9E28 - chains B and e of the 16 polymer chains in the assembly; structure by electron microscopy, 4.40 A resolution (low resolution: residue-level contacts below are approximate; hydrogen-bond / salt-bridge calls are withheld).

== Chain B ==
Name: Cytoplasmic dynein 1 light intermediate chain 2
Source organism: Homo sapiens
UniProt: O43237 (DC1L2_HUMAN); numbering as in UniProt (aligned over 1-492)
Amino-acid sequence (492 residues; each row starts with the number of its first residue):
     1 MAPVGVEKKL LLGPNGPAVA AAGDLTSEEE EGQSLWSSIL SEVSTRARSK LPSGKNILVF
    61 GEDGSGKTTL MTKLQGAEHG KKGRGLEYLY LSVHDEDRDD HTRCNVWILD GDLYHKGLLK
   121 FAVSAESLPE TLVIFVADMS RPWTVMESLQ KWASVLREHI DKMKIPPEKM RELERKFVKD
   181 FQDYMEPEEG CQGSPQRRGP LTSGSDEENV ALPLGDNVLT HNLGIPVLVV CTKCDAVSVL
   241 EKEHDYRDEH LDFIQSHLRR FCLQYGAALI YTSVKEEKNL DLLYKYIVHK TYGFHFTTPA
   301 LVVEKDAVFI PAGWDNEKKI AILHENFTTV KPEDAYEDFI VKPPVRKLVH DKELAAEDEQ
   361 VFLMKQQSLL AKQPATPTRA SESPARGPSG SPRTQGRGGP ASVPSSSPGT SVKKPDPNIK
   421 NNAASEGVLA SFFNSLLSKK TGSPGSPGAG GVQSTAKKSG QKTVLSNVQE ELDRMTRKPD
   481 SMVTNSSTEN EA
Not modelled in the structure: 1-26, 189-211, 374-492
Curated features (UniProtKB/Swiss-Prot):
  - binding site (ATP): Gly61 to Thr68
  - modified residue: Ser194 (Phosphoserine), Ser383 (Phosphoserine), Ser391 (Phosphoserine), Arg397 (Omega-N-methylarginine), Thr441 (Phosphothreonine), Ser443 (Phosphoserine), Ser446 (Phosphoserine)

== Chain e ==
Name: Cytoplasmic dynein 1 heavy chain 1
Source organism: Homo sapiens
UniProt: Q14204 (DYHC1_HUMAN); numbering as in UniProt (aligned over 2-4646)
Amino-acid sequence (4843 residues; numbered -196 to 4646; the number before each row is that of its first residue; numbers below 1 keep their minus sign (Gly-196 is residue -196)):
  -196 GDYDIPTTEN LYFQGDKDCE MKRTTLDSPL GKLELSGCEQ GLHRIIFLGK GTSAADAVEV
  -136 PAPAAVLGGP EPLMQATAWL NAYFHQPEAI EEFPVPALHH PVFQQESFTR QVLWKLLKVV
   -76 KFGEVISYSH LAALAGNPAA TAAVKTALSG NPVPILIPCH RVVQGDLDVG GYEGGLAVKE
   -16 WLLAHEGHRL GKPGLGGSSE PGGGGGEDGS AGLEVSAVQN VADVSVLQKH LRKLVPLLLE
    44 DGGEAPAALE AALEEKSALE QMRKFLSDPQ VHTVLVERST LKEDVGDEGE EEKEFISYNI
   104 NIDIHYGVKS NSLAFIKRTP VIDADKPVSS QLRVLTLSED SPYETLHSFI SNAVAPFFKS
   164 YIRESGKADR DGDKMAPSVE KKIAELEMGL LHLQQNIEIP EISLPIHPMI TNVAKQCYER
   224 GEKPKVTDFG DKVEDPTFLN QLQSGVNRWI REIQKVTKLD RDPASGTALQ EISFWLNLER
   284 ALYRIQEKRE SPEVLLTLDI LKHGKRFHAT VSFDTDTGLK QALETVNDYN PLMKDFPLND
   344 LLSATELDKI RQALVAIFTH LRKIRNTKYP IQRALRLVEA ISRDLSSQLL KVLGTRKLMH
   404 VAYEEFEKVM VACFEVFQTW DDEYEKLQVL LRDIVKRKRE ENLKMVWRIN PAHRKLQARL
   464 DQMRKFRRQH EQLRAVIVRV LRPQVTAVAQ QNQGEVPEPQ DMKVAEVLFD AADANAIEEV
   524 NLAYENVKEV DGLDVSKEGT EAWEAAMKRY DERIDRVETR ITARLRDQLG TAKNANEMFR
   584 IFSRFNALFV RPHIRGAIRE YQTQLIQRVK DDIESLHDKF KVQYPQSQAC KMSHVRDLPP
   644 VSGSIIWAKQ IDRQLTAYMK RVEDVLGKGW ENHVEGQKLK QDGDSFRMKL NTQEIFDDWA
   704 RKVQQRNLGV SGRIFTIEST RVRGRTGNVL KLKVNFLPEI ITLSKEVRNL KWLGFRVPLA
   764 IVNKAHQANQ LYPFAISLIE SVRTYERTCE KVEERNTISL LVAGLKKEVQ ALIAEGIALV
   824 WESYKLDPYV QRLAETVFNF QEKVDDLLII EEKIDLEVRS LETCMYDHKT FSEILNRVQK
   884 AVDDLNLHSY SNLPIWVNKL DMEIERILGV RLQAGLRAWT QVLLGQAEDK AEVDMDTDAP
   944 QVSHKPGGEP KIKNVVHELR ITNQVIYLNP PIEECRYKLY QEMFAWKMVV LSLPRIQSQR
  1004 YQVGVHYELT EEEKFYRNAL TRMPDGPVAL EESYSAVMGI VSEVEQYVKV WLQYQCLWDM
  1064 QAENIYNRLG EDLNKWQALL VQIRKARGTF DNAETKKEFG PVVIDYGKVQ SKVNLKYDSW
  1124 HKEVLSKFGQ MLGSNMTEFH SQISKSRQEL EQHSVDTAST SDAVTFITYV QSLKRKIKQF
  1184 EKQVELYRNG QRLLEKQRFQ FPPSWLYIDN IEGEWGAFND IMRRKDSAIQ QQVANLQMKI
  1244 VQEDRAVESR TTDLLTDWEK TKPVTGNLRP EEALQALTIY EGKFGRLKDD REKCAKAKEA
  1304 LELTDTGLLS GSEERVQVAL EELQDLKGVW SELSKVWEQI DQMKEQPWVS VQPRKLRQNL
  1364 DALLNQLKSF PARLRQYASY EFVQRLLKGY MKINMLVIEL KSEALKDRHW KQLMKRLHVN
  1424 WVVSELTLGQ IWDVDLQKNE AIVKDVLLVA QGEMALEEFL KQIREVWNTY ELDLVNYQNK
  1484 CRLIRGWDDL FNKVKEHINS VSAMKLSPYY KVFEEDALSW EDKLNRIMAL FDVWIDVQRR
  1544 WVYLEGIFTG SADIKHLLPV ETQRFQSIST EFLALMKKVS KSPLVMDVLN IQGVQRSLER
  1604 LADLLGKIQK ALGEYLERER SSFPRFYFVG DEDLLEIIGN SKNVAKLQKH FKKMFAGVSS
  1664 IILNEDNSVV LGISSREGEE VMFKTPVSIT EHPKINEWLT LVEKEMRVTL AKLLAESVTE
  1724 VEIFGKATSI DPNTYITWID KYQAQLVVLS AQIAWSENVE TALSSMGGGG DAAPLHSVLS
  1784 NVEVTLNVLA DSVLMEQPPL RRRKLEHLIT ELVHQRDVTR SLIKSKIDNA KSFEWLSQMR
  1844 FYFDPKQTDV LQQLSIQMAN AKFNYGFEYL GVQDKLVQTP LTDRCYLTMT QALEARLGGS
  1904 PFGPAGTGKT ESVKALGHQL GRFVLVFNCD ETFDFQAMGR IFVGLCQVGA WGCFDEFNRL
  1964 EERMLSAVSQ QVQCIQEALR EHSNPNYDKT SAPITCELLN KQVKVSPDMA IFITMNPGYA
  2024 GRSNLPDNLK KLFRSLAMTK PDRQLIAQVM LYSQGFRTAE VLANKIVPFF KLCDEQLSSQ
  2084 SHYDFGLRAL KSVLVSAGNV KRERIQKIKR EKEERGEAVD EGEIAENLPE QEILIQSVCE
  2144 TMVPKLVAED IPLLFSLLSD VFPGVQYHRG EMTALREELK KVCQEMYLTY GDGEEVGGMW
  2204 VEKVLQLYQI TQINHGLMMV GPSGSGKSMA WRVLLKALER LEGVEGVAHI IDPKAISKDH
  2264 LYGTLDPNTR EWTDGLFTHV LRKIIDSVRG ELQKRQWIVF DGDVDPEWVE NLNSVLDDNK
  2324 LLTLPNGERL SLPPNVRIMF EVQDLKYATL ATVSRCGMVW FSEDVLSTDM IFNNFLARLR
  2384 SIPLDEGEDE AQRRRKGKED EGEEAASPML QIQRDAATIM QPYFTSNGLV TKALEHAFQL
  2444 EHIMDLTRLR CLGSLFSMLH QACRNVAQYN ANHPDFPMQI EQLERYIQRY LVYAILWSLS
  2504 GDSRLKMRAE LGEYIRRITT VPLPTAPNIP IIDYEVSISG EWSPWQAKVP QIEVETHKVA
  2564 APDVVVPTLD TVRHEALLYT WLAEHKPLVL CGPPGSGKTM TLFSALRALP DMEVVGLNFS
  2624 SATTPELLLK TFDHYCEYRR TPNGVVLAPV QLGKWLVLFC DEINLPDMDK YGTQRVISFI
  2684 RQMVEHGGFY RTSDQTWVKL ERIQFVGACN PPTDPGRKPL SHRFLRHVPV VYVDYPGPAS
  2744 LTQIYGTFNR AMLRLIPSLR TYAEPLTAAM VEFYTMSQER FTQDTQPHYI YSPREMTRWV
  2804 RGIFEALRPL ETLPVEGLIR IWAHEALRLF QDRLVEDEER RWTDENIDTV ALKHFPNIDR
  2864 EKAMSRPILY SNWLSKDYIP VDQEELRDYV KARLKVFYEE ELDVPLVLFN EVLDHVLRID
  2924 RIFRQPQGHL LLIGVSGAGK TTLSRFVAWM NGLSVYQIKV HRKYTGEDFD EDLRTVLRRS
  2984 GCKNEKIAFI MDESNVLDSG FLERMNTLLA NGEVPGLFEG DEYATLMTQC KEGAQKEGLM
  3044 LDSHEELYKW FTSQVIRNLH VVFTMNPSSE GLKDRAATSP ALFNRCVLNW FGDWSTEALY
  3104 QVGKEFTSKM DLEKPNYIVP DYMPVVYDKL PQPPSHREAI VNSCVFVHQT LHQANARLAK
  3164 RGGRTMAITP RHYLDFINHY ANLFHEKRSE LEEQQMHLNV GLRKIKETVD QVEELRRDLR
  3224 IKSQELEVKN AAANDKLKKM VKDQQEAEKK KVMSQEIQEQ LHKQQEVIAD KQMSVKEDLD
  3284 KVEPAVIEAQ NAVKSIKKQH LVEVRSMANP PAAVKLALES ICLLLGESTT DWKQIRSIIM
  3344 RENFIPTIVN FSAEEISDAI REKMKKNYMS NPSYNYEIVN RASLACGPMV KWAIAQLNYA
  3404 DMLKRVEPLR NELQKLEDDA KDNQQKANEV EQMIRDLEAS IARYKEEYAV LISEAQAIKA
  3464 DLAAVEAKVN RSTALLKSLS AERERWEKTS ETFKNQMSTI AGDCLLSAAF IAYAGYFDQQ
  3524 MRQNLFTTWS HHLQQANIQF RTDIARTEYL SNADERLRWQ ASSLPADDLC TENAIMLKRF
  3584 NRYPLIIDPS GQATEFIMNE YKDRKITRTS FLDDAFRKNL ESALRFGNPL LVQDVESYDP
  3644 VLNPVLNREV RRTGGRVLIT LGDQDIDLSP SFVIFLSTRD PTVEFPPDLC SRVTFVNFTV
  3704 TRSSLQSQCL NEVLKAERPD VDEKRSDLLK LQGEFQLRLR QLEKSLLQAL NEVKGRILDD
  3764 DTIITTLENL KREAAEVTRK VEETDIVMQE VETVSQQYLP LSTACSSIYF TMESLKQIHF
  3824 LYQYSLQFFL DIYHNVLYEN PNLKGVTDHT QRLSIITKDL FQVAFNRVAR GMLHQDHITF
  3884 AMLLARIKLK GTVGEPTYDA EFQHFLRGNE IVLSAGSTPR IQGLTVEQAE AVVRLSCLPA
  3944 FKDLIAKVQA DEQFGIWLDS SSPEQTVPYL WSEETPATPI GQAIHRLLLI QAFRPDRLLA
  4004 MAHMFVSTNL GESFMSIMEQ PLDLTHIVGT EVKPNTPVLM CSVPGYDASG HVEDLAAEQN
  4064 TQITSIAIGS AEGFNQADKA INTAVKSGRW VMLKNVHLAP GWLMQLEKKL HSLQPHACFR
  4124 LFLTMEINPK VPVNLLRAGR IFVFEPPPGV KANMLRTFSS IPVSRICKSP NERARLYFLL
  4184 AWFHAIIQER LRYAPLGWSK KYEFGESDLR SACDTVDTWL DDTAKGRQNI SPDKIPWSAL
  4244 KTLMAQSIYG GRVDNEFDQR LLNTFLERLF TTRSFDSEFK LACKVDGHKD IQMPDGIRRE
  4304 EFVQWVELLP DTQTPSWLGL PNNAERVLLT TQGVDMISKM LKMQMLEDED DLAYAETEKK
  4364 TRTDSTSDGR PAWMRTLHTT ASNWLHLIPQ TLSHLKRTVE NIKDPLFRFF EREVKMGAKL
  4424 LQDVRQDLAD VVQVCEGKKK QTNYLRTLIN ELVKGILPRS WSHYTVPAGM TVIQWVSDFS
  4484 ERIKQLQNIS LAAASGGAKE LKNIHVCLGG LFVPEAYITA TRQYVAQANS WSLEELCLEV
  4544 NVTTSQGATL DACSFGVTGL KLQGATCNNN KLSLSNAIST ALPLTQLRWV KQTNTEKKAS
  4604 VVTLPVYLNF TRADLIFTVD FEIATKEDPR SFYERGVAVL CTE
Not modelled in the structure: -196 to 209, 489-511, 928-947, 1405-4646
Differences from the reference sequence: expression tag (-196 to 1)
Curated features (UniProtKB/Swiss-Prot):
  - binding site (ATP): Gly1906 to Thr1913, Gly2224 to Ser2231, Gly2595 to Thr2602, Gly2937 to Thr2944
  - modified residue: Ser2 (N-acetylserine), Ser70 (Phosphoserine), Lys1125 (N6-acetyllysine), Ser1230 (Phosphoserine), Lys3480 (N6-acetyllysine), Ser4162 (Phosphoserine), Lys4283 (N6-acetyllysine), Thr4366 (Phosphothreonine), Ser4368 (Phosphoserine)
  - natural variant: Glu94 (E94K: Found in a patient with spinal muscular atrophy; uncertain significance), Lys129 (K129I: In CDCBM13), Arg264 (R264L: In SMALED1), His306 (H306R: In CMT2O and SMALED1), Ile584 (I584L: In SMALED1), Arg598 (R598C: In CMT2O and SMALED1), Thr659 to Met662 (deletion: In CDCBM13), Lys671 (K671E: In SMALED1), Pro776 (P776L: In SMALED1), Tyr970 (Y970C: In SMALED1), Gly1132 (G1132E: In SMALED1), Gln1194 (Q1194R: In CMT2O), 9 further natural variant entries in UniProt

== Interface between chain B and chain e ==
Pairs across the interface - 7 pairs, chain B then chain e:
  Glu29(B) - Ala1081(e)
  Glu29(B) - Val1084(e)
  Glu29(B) - Gln1085(e)
  Glu30(B) - Gln1085(e)
  Leu354(B) - Asn895(e)
  Ala356(B) - Ala806(e)
  Ala356(B) - Lys810(e)
Also at the interface, not in a pair above, chain B (6 interface residues in all): Gln33, Leu40
Also at the interface, not in a pair above, chain e (8 interface residues in all): Lys809, Met1063

== Summary ==
6 residues of chain B and 8 residues of chain e are in contact. From UniProt: 8 ATP-binding residues on chain
B; 32 ATP-binding residues on chain e.
Here chain B is Cytoplasmic dynein 1 light intermediate chain 2 and chain e is Cytoplasmic dynein 1 heavy
chain 1, both from Homo sapiens. Entry 9E28 (Cryo-EM structure of Phi dynein tail) was determined by electron
microscopy together with 9DZY, 9E0T, 9E0W, 9E22 and 9E23 from the same study.
